PDB entry 9G9I | electron microscopy, 3.31 A resolution | chains E and R of the 10 polymer chains in the assembly

Chain E:
Protein: CRISPR system Cms endoribonuclease Csm3
Source organism: Enterococcus italicus DSM 15952
Notes: EC 3.1.-.-
UniProt: E6LHV5 (CSM3_ENTI1); residue numbers follow UniProt; this construct covers 1-214
Amino-acid sequence (214 residues; each row starts with the number of its first residue):
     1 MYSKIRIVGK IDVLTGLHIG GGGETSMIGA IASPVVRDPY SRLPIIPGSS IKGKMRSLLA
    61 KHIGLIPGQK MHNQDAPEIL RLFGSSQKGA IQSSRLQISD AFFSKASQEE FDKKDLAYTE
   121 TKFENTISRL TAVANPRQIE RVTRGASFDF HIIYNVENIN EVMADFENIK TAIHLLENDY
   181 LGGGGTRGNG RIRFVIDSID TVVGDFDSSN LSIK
Not modelled in the structure: 1
Differences from the reference sequence: engineered mutation Ala32 (Asp in E6LHV5)

Chain R:
Molecule: crRNA
Source organism: Enterococcus italicus DSM 15952
Sequence (45 nucleotides; numbered -7 to 37; the number before each row is that of its first residue; numbers below 1 keep their minus sign (A-7 is residue -7)):
    -7 ACGAGAACAU GCGCGACAUU CCGAAGAACG CUGAAGCGCU GGGGG
Not modelled in the structure: 18-37

Interface between chain E and chain R:
Residue-residue contacts - 51 pairs, chain E then chain R:
  His18(E) with A8(R), phosphate contact
  Ile19(E) with A8(R), phosphate contact
  Gly20(E) with G7(R), hydrogen bond to the sugar; A8(R), hydrogen bond to the phosphate
  Pro47(E) with G7(R), phosphate contact
  Ser49(E) with C6(R), phosphate contact; G7(R), hydrogen bond to the phosphate
  Ser50(E) with C6(R), hydrogen bond to the phosphate; G7(R), hydrogen bond to the phosphate
  Lys52(E) with G5(R), salt bridge to the phosphate
  Gly53(E) with C6(R), sugar contact
  Lys54(E) with C6(R), hydrogen bond to the base
  Arg56(E) with C4(R), hydrogen bond to the phosphate; G5(R), salt bridge to the phosphate
  Ser57(E) with C6(R), base contact
  His72(E) with C4(R), sugar contact; G5(R), phosphate contact; C6(R), salt bridge to the phosphate
  Asn73(E) with C4(R), sugar contact
  Phe83(E) with C4(R), phosphate contact; G5(R), phosphate contact
  Gly84(E) with C4(R), sugar contact
  Ser85(E) with G3(R), hydrogen bond to the sugar; C4(R), sugar contact
  Ser86(E) with G3(R), hydrogen bond to the base; C4(R), sugar contact
  Ser94(E) with C4(R), phosphate contact
  Phe123(E) with C13(R), base contact
  Glu124(E) with C13(R), phosphate contact
  Asn125(E) with U11(R), hydrogen bond to the sugar; U12(R), hydrogen bond to the sugar; C13(R), hydrogen bond to the phosphate; C14(R), hydrogen bond to the sugar
  Thr126(E) with U11(R), base contact
  Ile127(E) with U11(R), phosphate contact; U12(R), hydrogen bond to the phosphate; C14(R), sugar contact
  Arg129(E) with U12(R), salt bridge to the phosphate
  Ala134(E) with C14(R), base contact
  Pro136(E) with C13(R), base contact
  Arg137(E) with U11(R), hydrogen bond to the sugar
  Tyr180(E) with C9(R), hydrogen bond to the phosphate
  Gly182(E) with C6(R), base contact; A8(R), phosphate contact
  Gly183(E) with A8(R), hydrogen bond to the phosphate; C9(R), phosphate contact
  Gly184(E) with C9(R), phosphate contact
  Thr186(E) with C9(R), phosphate contact; A10(R), hydrogen bond to the phosphate
  Arg187(E) with A10(R), salt bridge to the phosphate; U11(R), salt bridge to the phosphate
Other interface residues (no listed pair), chain E (36 interface residues in all): Gly21, Ile91, Gly185

Summary:
Chain E and chain R form an interface of 36 and 12 residues respectively, with 18 hydrogen bonds and 6 salt
bridges. Among the polar pairs are Lys54(E)-C6(R), Ser86(E)-G3(R) and Gly20(E)-G7(R).
Here chain E is CRISPR system Cms endoribonuclease Csm3 and chain R is crRNA, both from Enterococcus italicus
DSM 15952. Entry 9G9I (CryoEM structure of Enterococcus italicus Csm-crRNA-CTR2 complex bound to pNppA3 and
AMPNPP) was determined by electron microscopy (same publication as 9G9A, 9G9B, 9G9C, 9G9D, 9G9E, 9G9F and 4
further entries).
